Entry 2Q5X (X-ray diffraction, 1.90 A resolution); this record covers chain A.

Chain A:
Protein: Nuclear pore complex protein Nup98
Organism: Homo sapiens
Notes: fragment: C-terminal domain, residues 733-887
UniProt: P52948 (NUP98_HUMAN); residues 716-870 here correspond to UniProt positions 733-887 (UniProt number = residue number + 17)
Amino-acid sequence (155 residues; row label = number of the first residue in the row):
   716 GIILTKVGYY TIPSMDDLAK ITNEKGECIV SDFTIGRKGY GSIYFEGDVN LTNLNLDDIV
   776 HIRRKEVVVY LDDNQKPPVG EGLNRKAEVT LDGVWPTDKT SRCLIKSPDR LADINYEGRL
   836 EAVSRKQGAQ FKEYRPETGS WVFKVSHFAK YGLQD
Disordered / not traced: 787-790
Sequence notes: engineered mutation Ala864 (Ser881 in P52948)
Curated features (UniProtKB/Swiss-Prot):
  - modified residue: Ser822 (Phosphoserine)
Reported in the primary citation:
  - catalytic residues: Lys791, Asn799, Phe863
  - mutagenesis - S864A: abolished catalytic activity
  - contacts within the chain: Lys791-Phe863 (hydrogen bond), Asn799-Phe863 (hydrogen bond), Ser861-His862 (hydrogen bond), Val782-Tyr866 (backbone contact), His862-Tyr866, Gln842-Gly867, Lys780-Leu868 (backbone contact)
  - mutagenesis - F863W: unchanged catalytic activity (citing earlier work)
  - mutagenesis - F863M, F863V: decreased catalytic activity (citing earlier work)
  - mutagenesis - F863H, F863Q, F863R: abolished catalytic activity (citing earlier work)
  - conformationally variable residues (order/disorder transition): Lys865
  - catalytic residues: His862 (proposed by the authors, not directly observed)

Overview:
From the paper: catalytic residues Lys791, Asn799 and Phe863 among others; S864A, F863H and F863Q, among
others, abolish catalytic activity; 7 substitutions were tested in all.
Chain A is Nuclear pore complex protein Nup98 (Homo sapiens); the structure, Crystal Structure of the
C-terminal domain of hNup98, was determined by X-ray diffraction (same publication as 2Q5Y).
